8J4X - chains A and C of the 3 polymer chains in the assembly; structure by X-ray diffraction, 3.04 A resolution.

[Chain A (and C)]
Name: Ribonucleoside-diphosphate reductase subunit beta nrdF2
Source organism: Mycobacterium tuberculosis H37Rv
Notes: EC 1.17.4.1; chain C of this document is another copy of the same molecule, construct and numbering; everything in this record applies to it too
Reference sequence: P9WH71 (RIR2B_MYCTU); numbering as in UniProt (aligned over 2-324)
Amino-acid sequence (324 residues; each row starts with the number of its first residue):
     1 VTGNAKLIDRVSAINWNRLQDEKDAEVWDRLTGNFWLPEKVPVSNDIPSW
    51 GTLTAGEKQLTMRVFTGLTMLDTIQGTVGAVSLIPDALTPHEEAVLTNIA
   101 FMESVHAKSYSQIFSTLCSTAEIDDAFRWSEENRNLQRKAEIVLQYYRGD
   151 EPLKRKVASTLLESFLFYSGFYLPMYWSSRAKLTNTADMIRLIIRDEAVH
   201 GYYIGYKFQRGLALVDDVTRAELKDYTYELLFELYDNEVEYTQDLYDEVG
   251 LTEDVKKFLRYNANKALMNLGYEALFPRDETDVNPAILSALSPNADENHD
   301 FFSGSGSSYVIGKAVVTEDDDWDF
Not modelled in the structure: 1-9, 294-324 (chain C: 1-8, 292-324)
Differences from the reference sequence: expression tag (1)
UniProt features mapped onto this chain:
  - active site: Tyr110
  - binding site (Fe cation): Glu103, His106, Glu163, Glu197, His200
Bound ions: Mn2+ site 1: Asp72, Glu103, His106, Glu197; Mn2+ site 2: Glu103, Glu163, Glu197, His200
Ligand contacts: hydroxide ion (OH): Leu68, Asp72, Tyr110, Phe167, Phe171, Ile193
From the paper describing this entry:
  - Mn2+ coordination: Asp72, Glu103, His106, Glu163, Glu197, His200
  - contacts within the chain: Phe65-Tyr110 (hydrophobic contact), Leu68-Tyr110 (hydrophobic contact), Tyr110-Phe171 (hydrophobic contact), Tyr110-Ile190 (hydrophobic contact), Tyr110-Ile193 (hydrophobic contact)
  - binding site for hydroxide ion: Tyr110 (proposed by the authors, not directly observed)

[Interface between chain A and chain C]
Contacting residue pairs (90; chain A residue first):
  Arg10(A) with Glu131(C), salt bridge; Gln137(C)
  Val11(A) with Met70(C); Thr73(C); Ile74(C), hydrophobic; Gln137(C); Leu144(C), hydrophobic; Arg148(C)
  Ser12(A) with Met70(C); Thr73(C); Glu131(C), hydrogen bond
  Ala13(A) with Thr66(C); Thr69(C); Met70(C); Thr73(C); Phe127(C)
  Ile14(A) with Thr69(C); Thr73(C), hydrogen bond (backbone-side chain); Ala107(C), hydrophobic; Ser111(C); Phe127(C)
  Asn15(A) with Ile123(C); Phe127(C)
  Trp16(A) with Lys108(C); Ser111(C), hydrogen bond (backbone-side chain)
  Asn17(A) with Ser111(C), hydrogen bond (side chain-backbone); Ser115(C), hydrogen bond; Ile123(C)
  Arg18(A) with Thr120(C); Asp124(C), salt bridge
  Trp28(A) with Phe101(C), hydrophobic; Ser104(C); Val105(C), hydrophobic; Lys108(C)
  Thr32(A) with Leu37(C); Phe101(C)
  Phe35(A) with Phe35(C), hydrophobic
  Leu37(A) with Thr32(C)
  Thr66(A) with Ala13(C)
  Thr69(A) with Ala13(C); Ile14(C)
  Met70(A) with Val11(C); Ser12(C); Ala13(C)
  Thr73(A) with Val11(C); Ser12(C); Ala13(C); Ile14(C), hydrogen bond (side chain-backbone)
  Gly76(A) with Thr97(C)
  Thr77(A) with Ile84(C); Glu93(C)
  Val81(A) with Val81(C), hydrophobic
  Ile84(A) with Thr77(C); Val81(C), hydrophobic
  Glu93(A) with Thr77(C), hydrogen bond
  Ala94(A) with Ser104(C)
  Thr97(A) with Gly76(C); Ala100(C); Phe101(C); Ser104(C), hydrogen bond
  Asn98(A) with Phe101(C)
  Ala100(A) with Thr97(C)
  Phe101(A) with Trp28(C), hydrophobic; Thr32(C); Thr97(C); Asn98(C); Phe101(C), hydrophobic
  Ser104(A) with Ala94(C); Thr97(C), hydrogen bond
  Val105(A) with Trp28(C), hydrophobic
  Ala107(A) with Ile14(C), hydrophobic
  Lys108(A) with Trp16(C); Trp28(C)
  Ser111(A) with Ile14(C); Asn15(C); Trp16(C), hydrogen bond (side chain-backbone); Asn17(C), hydrogen bond (backbone-side chain)
  Ser115(A) with Asn17(C), hydrogen bond
  Thr120(A) with Arg18(C)
  Ile123(A) with Asn15(C)
  Asp124(A) with Arg18(C), salt bridge
  Phe127(A) with Ala13(C); Ile14(C); Asn15(C)
  Glu131(A) with Arg10(C), salt bridge; Ser12(C), hydrogen bond
  Gln137(A) with Arg10(C), hydrogen bond
  Leu144(A) with Val11(C), hydrophobic
  Arg148(A) with Asp9(C), hydrogen bond (side chain-backbone); Val11(C)
Also at the interface, not in a pair above, chain A (43 interface residues in all): Ile74, Phe114
Also at the interface, not in a pair above, chain C (44 interface residues in all): Phe114

[In short]
The interface between chain A and chain C involves 43 residues on one side and 44 on the other; the contacts
include 15 hydrogen bonds and 4 salt bridges. Polar pairs include Arg10(A)-Glu131(C), Arg18(A)-Asp124(C) and
Ser12(A)-Glu131(C). From the paper: a binding site for hydroxide ion at Tyr110(A); Mn2+ coordination by
Asp72(A), Glu103(A) and His106(A) among others.
Both chains are Ribonucleoside-diphosphate reductase subunit beta nrdF2 (Mycobacterium tuberculosis H37Rv).
Entry 8J4X (Structure of Mycobacterium tuberculosis NrdF2:NrdIcomplex (oxidised)) was determined by X-ray
diffraction (same publication as 8J4V, 8J4W and 8J4Y).
